4YOM - chains B and A; structure by X-ray diffraction, 2.49 A resolution.

[Chain B]
Molecule: Serine/threonine-protein kinase BRSK2
Source organism: Mus musculus
Notes: EC 2.7.11.26
UniProtKB: Q69Z98 (BRSK2_MOUSE); numbering as in UniProt (aligned over 1-342)
Amino-acid sequence (350 residues; numbered 1 to 350; the number before each row is that of its first residue):
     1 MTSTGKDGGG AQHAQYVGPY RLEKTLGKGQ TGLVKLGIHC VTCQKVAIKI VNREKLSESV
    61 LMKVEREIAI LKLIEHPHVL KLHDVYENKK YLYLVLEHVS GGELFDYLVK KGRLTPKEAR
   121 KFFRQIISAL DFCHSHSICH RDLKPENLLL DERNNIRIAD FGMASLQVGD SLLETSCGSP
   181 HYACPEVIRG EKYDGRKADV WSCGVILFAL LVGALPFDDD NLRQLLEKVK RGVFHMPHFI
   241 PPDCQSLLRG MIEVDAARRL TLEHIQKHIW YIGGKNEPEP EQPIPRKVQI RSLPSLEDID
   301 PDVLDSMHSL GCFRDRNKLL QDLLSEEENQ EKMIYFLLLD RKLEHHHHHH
Not modelled in the structure: 1-12, 277-286, 345-350
Differences from the reference sequence: expression tag (343-350)
Curated features (UniProtKB/Swiss-Prot):
  - active site: Asp142 (Proton acceptor)
  - binding site (ATP): Leu26 to Val34, Lys49
  - modified residue: Thr175 (Phosphothreonine), Thr261 (Phosphothreonine), Ser295 (Phosphoserine)
  - mutagenesis: Lys49 (K49A: Loss of kinase activity), Thr175 (T175A: Prevents phosphorylation and activation by STK11/LKB1 complex)
Reported in the primary citation:
  - conformationally variable residues: Lys49
  - post-translational modification sites: Thr175
  - mutagenesis - R341A: unchanged catalytic activity
  - mutagenesis - E328A, Q330A, M333D: increased catalytic activity

[Chain A]
Molecule: Serine/threonine-protein kinase BRSK2
Source organism: Mus musculus
Notes: EC 2.7.11.26
UniProtKB: Q69Z98 (BRSK2_MOUSE), isoform Q69Z98-4; numbering as in UniProt (aligned over 519-653)
Amino-acid sequence (144 residues; numbered 518 to 661; the number before each row is that of its first residue):
   518 MKKSWFGNFI NLEKEEQIFV VIKDKPLSSI KADIVHAFLS IPSLSHSVIS QTSFRAEYKA
   578 TGGPAVFQKP VKFQVDITYT EGGEAQKENG IYSVTFTLLS GPSRRFKRVV ETIQAQLLST
   638 HDQPSAQHLS GIIPKSLEHH HHHH
Not modelled in the structure: 518, 577-584, 600-605, 637-661
Differences from the reference sequence: expression tag (518, 654-661)
Curated features (UniProtKB/Swiss-Prot):
  - motif: Lys604 to Asn606 (KEN box)
  - modified residue: Ser521 (Phosphoserine)
Reported in the primary citation:
  - mutagenesis - W522D/F523D: increased catalytic activity
  - mutagenesis - W522D/F523D: increased binding to acidic phospholipids

[Interface between chain B and chain A]
Contacting residue pairs - 43 pairs, chain B then chain A:
  Tyr16(B) with Lys519(A); Val538(A), hydrophobic
  Gly18(B) with Val538(A)
  His39(B) with Phe536(A)
  Cys40(B) with Val538(A), hydrophobic; Thr597(A); Ser610(A)
  Val41(B) with Thr595(A); Ser610(A); Thr612(A)
  Glu65(B) with Trp522(A)
  Ile68(B) with Trp522(A), hydrophobic; Phe523(A), hydrophobic
  Ala69(B) with Phe523(A), hydrophobic
  Lys72(B) with Leu529(A)
  Leu73(B) with Phe526(A), hydrophobic
  Asp84(B) with Ser521(A), hydrogen bond; Trp522(A); Phe523(A), hydrogen bond (side chain-backbone)
  Val85(B) with Lys520(A); Ser521(A); Trp522(A), hydrogen bond (backbone-backbone)
  Tyr86(B) with Lys519(A); Lys520(A); Ser521(A)
  Glu87(B) with Lys519(A); Lys520(A), hydrogen bond (backbone-backbone); Trp522(A), hydrogen bond
  Leu92(B) with Trp522(A), hydrophobic
  Tyr93(B) with Lys519(A)
  Pro301(B) with Arg621(A)
  Asp302(B) with Arg621(A), salt bridge
  Asp305(B) with Arg621(A), salt bridge
  Ser306(B) with Phe526(A), hydrogen bond (side chain-backbone)
  Ser309(B) with Asn525(A), hydrogen bond (side chain-backbone); Phe526(A)
  Leu310(B) with Trp522(A); Phe523(A), hydrophobic; Phe526(A), hydrophobic
  Ile334(B) with Phe526(A), hydrophobic
  Leu338(B) with Phe526(A), hydrophobic
  Arg341(B) with Ile527(A); Leu529(A)
Also at the interface, not in a pair above, chain B (34 interface residues in all): Ala14, Gln15, Val17, Pro19, Leu61, Lys81, Leu82, Asn88, Met307
Also at the interface, not in a pair above, chain A (18 interface residues in all): Gly524, Ile608
The authors on this interface:
  - specific contacts: Ser521(A)-Asp84(B), Trp522(A)-Glu87(B)
  - interface residues, chain B: Asp84(B), Glu87(B), Ser306(B), Leu310(B), Arg341(B)
  - interface residues, chain A: Ser521(A), Trp522(A), Phe523(A), Phe526(A), Ile527(A)

[Summary]
34 residues of chain B and 18 residues of chain A are in contact; the contacts include 7 hydrogen bonds and 2
salt bridges. Among the polar pairs are Asp302(B)-Arg621(A), Asp305(B)-Arg621(A) and Asp84(B)-Ser521(A). The
paper describes contacts between Ser521(A) and Asp84(B) and Trp522(A) and Glu87(B). From the paper: E328A,
Q330A and M333D of chain B increase catalytic activity; interface residues Asp84(B), Glu87(B) and Ser521(A)
among others; 5 substitutions were tested in all.
Here chain B is Serine/threonine-protein kinase BRSK2 and chain A is Serine/threonine-protein kinase BRSK2,
both from Mus musculus. Entry 4YOM (Structure of SAD kinase) was determined by X-ray diffraction (same
publication as 4YNZ).
